Entry 7CRH (electron microscopy, 3.30 A resolution); this record covers chains A and N of the 5 polymer chains in the assembly.

== Chain A ==
Name: Guanine nucleotide-binding protein G(s) subunit alpha isoforms short
Organism: Homo sapiens
UniProtKB: P63092 (GNAS2_HUMAN); residues 1-394 here = UniProt positions 1-394
Sequence (394 residues; row label = number of the first residue in the row):
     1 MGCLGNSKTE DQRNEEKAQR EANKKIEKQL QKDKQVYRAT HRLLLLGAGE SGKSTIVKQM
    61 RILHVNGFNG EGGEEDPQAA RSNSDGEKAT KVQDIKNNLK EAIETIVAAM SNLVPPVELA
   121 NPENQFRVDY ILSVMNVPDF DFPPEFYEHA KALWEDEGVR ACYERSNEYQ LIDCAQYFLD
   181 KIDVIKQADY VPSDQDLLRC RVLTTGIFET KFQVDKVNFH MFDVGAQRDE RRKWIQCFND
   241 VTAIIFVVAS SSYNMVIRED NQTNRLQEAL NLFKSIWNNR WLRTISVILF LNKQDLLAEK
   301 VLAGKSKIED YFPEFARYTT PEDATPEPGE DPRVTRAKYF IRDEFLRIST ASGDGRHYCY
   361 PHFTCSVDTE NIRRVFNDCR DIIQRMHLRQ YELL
Unresolved in the structure: 1-10, 64-204, 256-262
Construct notes: engineered mutation Thr205 (Ser in P63092), Ala226 (Gly in P63092), Ser366 (Ala in P63092)

== Chain N ==
Name: Nanobody35
Organism: Lama glama
Notes: antibody fragment or engineered binder
Sequence (156 residues; each row starts with the number of its first residue; numbers below 1 keep their minus sign (Met-21 is residue -21)):
   -21 MKYLLPTAAA GLLLLAAQPA MAQVQLQESG GGLVQPGGSL RLSCAASGFT FSNYKMNWVR
    39 QAPGKGLEWV SDISQSGASI SYTGSVKGRF TISRDNAKNT LYLQMNSLKP EDTAVYYCAR
    99 CPAPFTRDCF DVTSTTYAYR GQGTQVTVSS HHHHHH
Unresolved in the structure: -21 to 0, 129-134
Disulfides: Cys22-Cys96, Cys99-Cys107

== Chain A / chain N interface ==
Residue-residue contacts - 20 pairs, chain A then chain N:
  Arg228(A) with Thr114(N), hydrogen bond
  Asp229(A) with Ser112(N), hydrogen bond (side chain-backbone)
  Glu230(A) with Phe108(N)
  Arg231(A) with Phe108(N)
  Arg232(A) with Pro100(N); Phe108(N)
  Thr263(A) with Glu46(N)
  Asn264(A) with Glu46(N)
  Gln267(A) with Trp47(N); Thr61(N)
  Glu268(A) with Leu45(N); Val110(N)
  Asn271(A) with Trp47(N)
  Ser275(A) with Asp106(N); Phe108(N)
  Asn278(A) with Asp106(N)
  Asn279(A) with Asp106(N), hydrogen bond
  Arg280(A) with Asp106(N)
  Tyr311(A) with Gly62(N)
  Pro313(A) with Gly62(N)
Also at the interface, not in a pair above, chain N (18 interface residues in all): Lys43, Ser63, Lys65, Arg105, Cys107, Thr111, Tyr115

== Summary ==
16 residues of chain A and 18 residues of chain N are in contact, with 3 hydrogen bonds. Among the polar pairs
are Arg228(A)-Thr114(N), Asp229(A)-Ser112(N) and Asn279(A)-Asp106(N).
Here chain A is Guanine nucleotide-binding protein G(s) subunit alpha isoforms short (Homo sapiens) and chain
N is Nanobody35 (Lama glama). Entry 7CRH (Cryo-EM structure of SKF83959 bound dopamine receptor DRD1-Gs
signaling complex) was determined by electron microscopy, deposited together with 7CKW, 7CKX, 7CKY and 7CKZ.
